Entry 7AFO (electron microscopy, 3.93 A resolution); this record covers chains A and H of the 15 polymer chains in the assembly.

Chain A:
Molecule: 16SrRNA (body domain of the 30S ribosome)
Source organism: Escherichia coli
Sequence (1541 nucleotides; each row starts with the number of its first residue; note: 2 numbers in that range are skipped by the numbering (no residue carries them; nothing is unmodelled there)):
     1 AAAUUGAAGAGUUUGAUCAUGGCUCAGAUUGAACGCUGGCGGCAGGCCUA
    51 ACACAUGCAAGUCGAACGGUAACAGGAAGAAGCUUGCUUCUUUGCUGACG
   101 AGUGGCGGACGGGUGAGUAAUGUCUGGGAAACUGCCUGAUGGAGGGGGAU
   151 AACUACUGGAAACGGUAGCUAAUACCGCAUAACGUCGCAAGACCAAAGAG
   201 GGGGACCUUCGGGCCUCUUGCCAUCGGAUGUGCCCAGAUGGGAUUAGCUA
   251 GUAGGUGGGGUAACGGCUCACCUAGGCGACGAUCCCUAGCUGGUCUGAGA
   301 GGAUGACCAGCCACACUGGAACUGAGACACGGUCCAGACUCCUACGGGAG
   351 GCAGCAGUGGGGAAUAUUGCACAAUGGGCGCAAGCCUGAUGCAGCCAUGC
   401 CGCGUGUAUGAAGAAGGCCUUCGGGUUGUAAAGUACUUUCAGCGGGGAGG
   451 AAGGGAGUAAAGUUAAUACCUUUGCUCAUUGACGUUACCCGCAGAAGAAG
   501 CACCGGCUAACUCCGUGCCAGCAGCCGCGGUAAUACGGAGGGUGCAAGCG
   551 UUAAUCGGAAUUACUGGGCGUAAAGCGCACGCAGGCGGUUUGUUAAGUCA
   601 GAUGUGAAAUCCCCGGGCUCAACCUGGGAACUGCAUCUGAUACUGGCAAG
   651 CUUGAGUCUCGUAGAGGGGGGUAGAAUUCCAGGUGUAGCGGUGAAAUGCG
   701 UAGAGAUCUGGAGGAAUACCGGUGGCGAAGGCGGCCCCCUGGACGAAGAC
   751 UGACGCUCAGGUGCGAAAGCGUGGGGAGCAAACAGGAUUAGAUACCCUGG
   801 UAGUCCACGCCGUAAACGAUGUCGACUUGGAGGUUGUGCCCUUGAGGCGU
   851 GGCUUCCGGAGCUAACGCGUUAAGUCGACCGCCUGGGGAGUACGGCCGCA
   901 AGGUUAAAACUCAAAUGAAUUGACGGGGGC
   932 CCGCACAAGCGGUGGAGCAUGUGGUUUAAUUCGAUGXAACGCGAAGAACC
   982 UUACCUGGUCUUGACAUCCACGGAAGUUUUCAGAGAUGAGAAUGUGCCUU
  1032 CGGGAACCGUGAGACAGGUGCUGCAUGGCUGUCGUCAGCUCGUGUUGUGA
  1082 AAUGUUGGGUUAAGUCCCGCAACGAGCGCAACCCUUAUCCUUUGUUGCCA
  1132 GCGGUCCGGCCGGGAACUCAAAGGAGACUGCCAGUGAUAAACUGGAGGAA
  1182 GGUGGGGAUGACGUCAAGUCAUCAUGGCCCUUACGACCAGGGCUACACAC
  1232 GUGCUACAAUGGCGCAUACAAAGAGAAGCGACCUCGCGAGAGCAAGCGGA
  1282 CCUCAUAAAGUGCGUCGUAGUCCGGAUUGGAGUCUGCAACUCGACUCCAU
  1332 GAAGUCGGAAUCGCUAGUAAUCGUGGAUCAGAAUGCCACGGUGAAUACGU
  1382 UCCCGGCCUUG
 1392A U
  1393 A
  1395 CACACCGCCCGUXACACCAUGGGAGUGGGUUGCAAAAGAAGUAGGUAGCU
  1445 UAACCUUCGGGAGGGCGCUUACCACUUUGUGAUUCAUGACUGGGGUGAAG
  1495 UCGUAACAAGGUAACCGUAGGGGAACCUGCGGUUGGAUCACCUCCUUA
Not modelled in the structure: 932-1386, 1392A, 1395-1506, 1541-1542
Modified positions: 2MG (2N-methylguanosine-5'-monophosphate) at position 967, 5MC (5-methylcytidine-5'-monophosphate) at position 968, 2MG (2N-methylguanosine-5'-monophosphate) at position 1208, 4OC (4n,o2'-methylcytidine-5'-monophosphate) at position 1402, 5MC (5-methylcytidine-5'-monophosphate) at position 1407, UR3 (3-methyluridine-5'-monophoshate) at position 1498, 2MG (2N-methylguanosine-5'-monophosphate) at position 1516, MA6 (6N-dimethyladenosine-5'-monophoshate) at position 1518, MA6 (6N-dimethyladenosine-5'-monophoshate) at position 1519
Bound ions: Mg2+ site 1 near G21 (its only coordinating residue here); Mg2+ site 2: C48, G115; Mg2+ site 3: A109, G331; Mg2+ site 4: A174, C175, A197; Mg2+ site 5: G299, G558; Mg2+ site 6 near C355 (its only coordinating residue here); Mg2+ site 7 near U398 (its only coordinating residue here); Mg2+ site 8: G450, A451; Mg2+ site 9: A509, A510; Mg2+ site 10 near A547 (its only coordinating residue here); Mg2+ site 11: A572, A573, A574; Mg2+ site 12: C576, C578; 4 more Mg2+ sites not listed

Chain H:
Molecule: 30S ribosomal protein S8
Source organism: Escherichia coli
Reference sequence: C3SR12 (C3SR12_ECOLX); numbering as in UniProt (aligned over 1-130)
Sequence (130 residues; numbered 1 to 130; the number before each row is that of its first residue):
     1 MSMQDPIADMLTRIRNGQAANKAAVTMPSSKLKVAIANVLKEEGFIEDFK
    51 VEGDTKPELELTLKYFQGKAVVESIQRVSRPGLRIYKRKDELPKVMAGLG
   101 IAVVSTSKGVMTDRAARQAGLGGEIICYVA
Not modelled in the structure: 1

Chain A / chain H interface:
Pairs across the interface (72):
  C586(A) - Gln4(H)  hydrogen bond to the sugar
  C586(A) - Pro81(H)  phosphate contact
  G587(A) - Gln4(H)  sugar contact
  G587(A) - Pro81(H)  phosphate contact
  G587(A) - Arg84(H)  salt bridge to the phosphate
  G588(A) - Pro6(H)  phosphate contact
  U589(A) - Pro6(H)  phosphate contact
  U589(A) - Ser30(H)  hydrogen bond to the phosphate
  U590(A) - Ser30(H)  phosphate contact
  U590(A) - Lys31(H)  hydrogen bond to the phosphate
  U591(A) - Lys31(H)  phosphate contact
  G597(A) - Tyr86(H)  hydrogen bond to the base
  U598(A) - Tyr86(H)  sugar contact
  C599(A) - Lys87(H)  sugar contact
  C599(A) - Ser107(H)  sugar contact
  C599(A) - Leu121(H)  sugar contact
  C599(A) - Gly122(H)  hydrogen bond to the sugar
  C599(A) - Gly123(H)  sugar contact
  A600(A) - Arg88(H)  phosphate contact
  A600(A) - Lys89(H)  hydrogen bond to the phosphate
  A600(A) - Gly120(H)  sugar contact
  A600(A) - Leu121(H)  sugar contact
  A600(A) - Gly122(H)  sugar contact
  G601(A) - Lys89(H)  salt bridge to the phosphate
  G633(A) - Arg88(H)  salt bridge to the phosphate
  A640(A) - Ser107(H)  hydrogen bond to the sugar
  A640(A) - Lys108(H)  hydrogen bond to the phosphate
  U641(A) - Ser107(H)  sugar contact
  U641(A) - Lys108(H)  salt bridge to the phosphate
  A642(A) - Ser105(H)  base contact
  A642(A) - Thr106(H)  sugar contact
  A642(A) - Ser107(H)  hydrogen bond to the base
  A642(A) - Gly109(H)  hydrogen bond to the sugar
  A642(A) - Val110(H)  sugar contact
  C643(A) - Lys31(H)  salt bridge to the phosphate
  C643(A) - Ser105(H)  sugar contact
  C643(A) - Glu124(H)  hydrogen bond to the sugar
  U652(A) - Lys56(H)  phosphate contact
  U653(A) - Lys56(H)  salt bridge to the phosphate
  U653(A) - Pro57(H)  base contact
  G755(A) - Ser2(H)  base contact
  G755(A) - Gln4(H)  base contact
  C756(A) - Ser2(H)  hydrogen bond to the sugar
  C756(A) - Gln4(H)  base contact
  C823(A) - Ser2(H)  hydrogen bond to the sugar
  G824(A) - Ser2(H)  hydrogen bond to the sugar
  G824(A) - Met3(H)  hydrogen bond to the sugar
  A825(A) - Met3(H)  sugar contact
  A825(A) - Asp9(H)  hydrogen bond to the sugar
  A825(A) - Arg13(H)  hydrogen bond to the sugar
  C826(A) - Arg13(H)  sugar contact
  C826(A) - Asn16(H)  hydrogen bond to the sugar
  U827(A) - Asn16(H)  sugar contact
  U827(A) - Ala20(H)  phosphate contact
  U828(A) - Ala20(H)  phosphate contact
  U828(A) - Lys22(H)  salt bridge to the phosphate
  G874(A) - Asn16(H)  base contact
  U875(A) - Arg15(H)  hydrogen bond to the sugar
  U875(A) - Asn16(H)  hydrogen bond to the sugar
  C876(A) - Thr12(H)  sugar contact
  C876(A) - Arg15(H)  salt bridge to the phosphate
  G877(A) - Ser2(H)  hydrogen bond to the base
  G877(A) - Gln4(H)  sugar contact
  G877(A) - Asp5(H)  sugar contact
  G877(A) - Ala8(H)  sugar contact
  G877(A) - Pro81(H)  phosphate contact
  A878(A) - Gln4(H)  hydrogen bond to the sugar
  A878(A) - Arg80(H)  salt bridge to the phosphate
  A878(A) - Pro81(H)  phosphate contact
  A878(A) - Gly82(H)  hydrogen bond to the phosphate
  C879(A) - Arg80(H)  salt bridge to the phosphate
  C879(A) - Gly82(H)  phosphate contact
Also at the interface, not in a pair above, chain A (35 interface residues in all): G585, U632, U644
Also at the interface, not in a pair above, chain H (41 interface residues in all): Pro28, Ser29, Leu32, Lys33, Thr55

In short:
The interface between chain A and chain H involves 35 residues on one side and 41 on the other, with 23
hydrogen bonds and 10 salt bridges. Polar contacts include G597(A)-Tyr86(H), A642(A)-Ser107(H) and
G877(A)-Ser2(H). C48(A) and G115(A) form the Mg2+ site 2.
Chain A is 16SrRNA (body domain of the 30S ribosome) and chain H is 30S ribosomal protein S8, both from
Escherichia coli; the structure, Bacterial 30S ribosomal subunit assembly complex state B (body domain), was
determined by electron microscopy, deposited together with 7AF3, 7AF5, 7AF8, 7AFA, 7AFD, 7AFH and 17 further
entries.
